6NPB - chains A and B; structure by X-ray diffraction, 1.73 A resolution.

Chain A (and B):
Molecule: TmpA, 2-trimethylaminoethylphosphonate hydroxylase
From: Leisingera caerulea
Notes: EC 1.-.-.-; chain B of this document is another copy of the same molecule, construct and numbering; everything in this record applies to it too
Chain sequence (383 residues; numbered -5 to 377; the number before each row is that of its first residue; numbers below 1 keep their minus sign (His-5 is residue -5)):
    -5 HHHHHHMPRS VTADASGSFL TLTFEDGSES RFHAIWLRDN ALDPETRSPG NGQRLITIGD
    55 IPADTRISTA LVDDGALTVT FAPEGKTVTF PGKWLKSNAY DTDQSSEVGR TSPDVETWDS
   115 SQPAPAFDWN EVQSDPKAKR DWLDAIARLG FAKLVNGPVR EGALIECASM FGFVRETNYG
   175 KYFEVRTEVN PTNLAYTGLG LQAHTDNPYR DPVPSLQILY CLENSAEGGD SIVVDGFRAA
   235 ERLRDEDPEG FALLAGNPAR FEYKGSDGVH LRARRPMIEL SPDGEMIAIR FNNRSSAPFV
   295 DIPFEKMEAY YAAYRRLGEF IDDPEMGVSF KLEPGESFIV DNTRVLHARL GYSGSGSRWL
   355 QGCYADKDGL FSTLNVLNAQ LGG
Unresolved in the structure: -5 to -2, 376-377 (chain B: -5 to -2, 377)
Metal / ion sites: Fe2+: His198, Asp200, His341 (together with 2-oxoglutaric acid)
Small-molecule neighbours: 2-oxoglutaric acid (AKG): Phe177, Val179, Ala189, Leu195, His198, Asp200, Gln211, Leu213, Ser225, His341, Arg343, Arg352, Leu354
What the authors report for this chain:
  - Fe2+ coordination: His198, Asp200
  - binding site for 2-oxoglutaric acid: Arg352
  - specificity-determining residues: Arg288 (proposed by the authors, not directly observed)

Interface between chain A and chain B:
Residue-residue contacts (150):
  Ser12(A) with Glu302(B)
  Phe13(A) with Phe298(B), hydrophobic
  Arg25(A) with Phe298(B)
  His27(A) with Phe298(B); Met301(B); Glu302(B), salt bridge
  Ile29(A) with Tyr305(B), hydrophobic; Arg309(B)
  Trp30(A) with Phe293(B), hydrogen bond (side chain-backbone); Met301(B); Tyr305(B)
  Asp33(A) with Tyr305(B), hydrogen bond
  Asn34(A) with Pro292(B)
  Arg41(A) with Ser290(B), hydrogen bond (side chain-backbone); Ala291(B)
  Gly44(A) with Ser260(B)
  Asn45(A) with Lys258(B)
  Gln47(A) with Glu256(B); Tyr257(B); Arg288(B), hydrogen bond (side chain-backbone); Ser289(B)
  Arg48(A) with Asn287(B), hydrogen bond (side chain-backbone); Arg288(B), hydrogen bond (backbone-backbone); Tyr308(B)
  Ile50(A) with Asn287(B), hydrogen bond (backbone-side chain)
  Thr51(A) with Gln196(B); Asn287(B)
  Ile52(A) with Tyr305(B), hydrophobic; Tyr308(B); Arg309(B), hydrogen bond (backbone-side chain)
  Gly53(A) with Arg309(B)
  Ile55(A) with Arg309(B), hydrogen bond (backbone-side chain)
  Pro56(A) with Arg309(B)
  Ala57(A) with Arg309(B)
  Trp88(A) with Pro292(B), hydrophobic
  Asn92(A) with Pro292(B); Val294(B)
  Ala93(A) with Val294(B)
  Tyr94(A) with Phe293(B); Val294(B); Ile296(B); Phe298(B), hydrophobic; Met301(B), hydrophobic
  Asp95(A) with Phe298(B)
  Gln98(A) with Val294(B), hydrogen bond (side chain-backbone); Asp295(B); Ile296(B)
  Phe167(A) with Glu170(B); Thr171(B); Asn172(B)
  Arg169(A) with Arg169(B); Pro206(B); Asp360(B)
  Glu170(A) with Phe167(B)
  Thr171(A) with Phe167(B)
  Asn172(A) with Phe167(B)
  Pro185(A) with Asn45(B), hydrogen bond (backbone-side chain)
  Thr186(A) with Asn45(B)
  Asn187(A) with Asn45(B); Gln47(B), hydrogen bond
  Leu188(A) with Asn45(B); Gln47(B); Arg48(B); Leu49(B), hydrophobic
  Gln196(A) with Thr51(B)
  Arg204(A) with Asp362(B), salt bridge
  Asp205(A) with Asp362(B)
  Pro206(A) with Arg169(B); Pro206(B), hydrophobic; Ser209(B); Asp360(B); Asp362(B)
  Ser209(A) with Pro206(B)
  Ala249(A) with Pro276(B)
  Gly250(A) with Pro276(B)
  Pro252(A) with Asp277(B)
  Lys258(A) with Asn45(B)
  Gly259(A) with Gly44(B); Asn45(B)
  Gly262(A) with Val370(B)
  Val263(A) with Ser366(B); Val370(B)
  His264(A) with Ser366(B), hydrogen bond (backbone-side chain); Asn369(B), hydrogen bond (backbone-side chain)
  Leu265(A) with Asp362(B); Ser366(B)
  Arg266(A) with Asn369(B), hydrogen bond
  Arg268(A) with Ser275(B); Asp277(B), salt bridge
  Arg269(A) with Glu273(B), salt bridge; Ile281(B)
  Pro270(A) with Pro276(B), hydrophobic
  Glu273(A) with Arg269(B), salt bridge; Glu273(B)
  Ser275(A) with Arg268(B)
  Pro276(A) with Ala249(B); Gly250(B); Asn251(B); Pro270(B), hydrophobic
  Asp277(A) with Pro252(B); Arg268(B), salt bridge
  Glu279(A) with Arg268(B), salt bridge
  Asn287(A) with Arg48(B), hydrogen bond (backbone-side chain); Ile50(B), hydrogen bond (side chain-backbone); Thr51(B)
  Arg288(A) with Arg41(B), hydrogen bond (backbone-side chain); Gln47(B); Arg48(B), hydrogen bond (backbone-backbone)
  Ser290(A) with Arg41(B), hydrogen bond (backbone-side chain); Arg48(B), hydrogen bond (backbone-side chain)
  Pro292(A) with Asn34(B); Trp88(B), hydrophobic; Asn92(B)
  Phe293(A) with Trp30(B), hydrogen bond (backbone-side chain); Tyr94(B)
  Val294(A) with Asn92(B); Tyr94(B); Gln98(B), hydrogen bond (backbone-side chain)
  Asp295(A) with Gln98(B)
  Ile296(A) with Tyr94(B); Gln98(B)
  Phe298(A) with Arg25(B); His27(B); Tyr94(B), hydrophobic; Asp95(B)
  Glu299(A) with Arg25(B), salt bridge
  Met301(A) with His27(B); Trp30(B); Tyr94(B), hydrophobic
  Glu302(A) with His27(B), salt bridge
  Tyr305(A) with Ile29(B), hydrophobic; Trp30(B); Asp33(B), hydrogen bond; Ile52(B), hydrophobic
  Arg309(A) with Ile29(B); Ile52(B), hydrogen bond (side chain-backbone); Ile55(B), hydrogen bond (side chain-backbone); Pro56(B); Ala57(B)
  Asp360(A) with Arg169(B); Pro206(B)
  Asp362(A) with Arg204(B), salt bridge; Asp205(B); Leu265(B)
  Ser366(A) with Val263(B); His264(B), hydrogen bond (side chain-backbone); Leu265(B)
  Asn369(A) with His264(B), hydrogen bond (side chain-backbone); Arg266(B), hydrogen bond
  Val370(A) with Gly262(B)
Other interface residues (no listed pair), chain A (90 interface residues in all): Phe26, Arg104, Lys175, Val207, Asn251, Tyr257, Ile281, Ser289, Ala291, Pro297, Tyr308, Lys361, Phe365
Other interface residues (no listed pair), chain B (87 interface residues in all): Ser12, Phe13, Phe26, Gly46, Gly53, Ala93, Arg104, Lys175, Gly259, Glu279, Pro297, Phe365

Summary:
The interface between chain A and chain B involves 90 residues on one side and 87 on the other, with 29
hydrogen bonds and 10 salt bridges. Among the polar pairs are His27(A)-Glu302(B), Arg204(A)-Asp362(B) and
Arg268(A)-Asp277(B). The paper reports a binding site for 2-oxoglutaric acid at Arg352(A); Fe2+ coordination
by His198(A) and Asp200(A).
Both chains are TmpA, 2-trimethylaminoethylphosphonate hydroxylase (Leisingera caerulea). Entry 6NPB (X-ray
crystal structure of TmpA, 2-trimethylaminoethylphosphonate hydroxylase, with Fe and 2OG) was determined by
X-ray diffraction, deposited together with 6NPA and 6NPC.
